Entry 7QNE (electron microscopy, 2.70 A resolution); this record covers chains C and D of the 6 polymer chains in the assembly.

Chain C:
Name: GABA(A) receptor subunit gamma-2
From: Homo sapiens
UniProtKB: A0A286YFI6 (A0A286YFI6_HUMAN); aligned to UniProt positions 1-475 over residues -38 to 436 (the alignment contains insertions or deletions, so no single offset holds)
Sequence (495 residues; numbered -38 to 456; the number before each row is that of its first residue; numbers below 1 keep their minus sign (Met-38 is residue -38)):
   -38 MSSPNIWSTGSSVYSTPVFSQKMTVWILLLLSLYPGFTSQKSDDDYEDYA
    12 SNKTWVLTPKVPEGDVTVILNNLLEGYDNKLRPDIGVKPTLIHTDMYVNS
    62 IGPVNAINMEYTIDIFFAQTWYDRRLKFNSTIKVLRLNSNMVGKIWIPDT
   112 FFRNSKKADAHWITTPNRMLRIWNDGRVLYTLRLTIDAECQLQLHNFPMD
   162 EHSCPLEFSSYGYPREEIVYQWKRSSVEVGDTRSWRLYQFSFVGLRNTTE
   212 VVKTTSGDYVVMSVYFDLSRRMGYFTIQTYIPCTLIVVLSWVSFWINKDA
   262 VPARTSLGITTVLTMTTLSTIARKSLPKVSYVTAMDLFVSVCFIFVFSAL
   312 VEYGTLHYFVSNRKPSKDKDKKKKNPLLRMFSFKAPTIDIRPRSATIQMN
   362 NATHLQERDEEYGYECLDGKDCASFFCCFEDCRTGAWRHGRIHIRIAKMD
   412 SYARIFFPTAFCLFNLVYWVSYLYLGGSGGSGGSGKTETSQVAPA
Not modelled in the structure: -38 to 25, 325-405, 436-456
Differences from the reference sequence: conflict Leu338 (Ser400 in A0A286YFI6), Leu339 (Pro401 in A0A286YFI6), Arg340 (Ser402 in A0A286YFI6), Met341 (Leu403 in A0A286YFI6), Phe342 (Pro404 in A0A286YFI6), Phe344 (Ser406 in A0A286YFI6), Lys345 (Gln407 in A0A286YFI6); expression tag (437-456)
Disulfides: Cys151-Cys165
Covalently attached groups: N-acetylglucosamine (NAG) linked to Asn208
Ligand contacts: EIE (ethyl 8-[(azanylidene-$l4-azanylidene)amino]-5-methyl-6-oxidanylidene-4H-imidazo[1,5-a][1,4]benzodiazepine-3-carboxylate): Asp56, Met57, Tyr58, Phe77, Ala79, Met130, Thr142

Chain D:
Name: GABA(A) receptor subunit alpha-1
From: Homo sapiens
UniProtKB: A0A1B0GV38 (A0A1B0GV38_HUMAN); residues -26 to 429 here correspond to UniProt positions 16-471 (UniProt number = residue number + 42)
Sequence (456 residues; row label = number of the first residue in the row; numbers below 1 keep their minus sign (Met-26 is residue -26)):
   -26 MRKSPGLSDCLWAWILLLSTLTGRSYGQPSLQDELKDNTTVFTRILDRLL
    24 DGYDNRLRPGLGERVTEVKTDIFVTSFGPVSDHDMEYTIDVFFRQSWKDE
    74 RLKFKGPMTVLRLNNLMASKIWTPDTFFHNGKKSVAHNMTMPNKLLRITE
   124 DGTLLYTMRLTVRAECPMHLEDFPMDAHACPLKFGSYAYTRAEVVYEWTR
   174 EPARSVVVAEDGSRLNQYDLLGQTVDSGIVQSSTGEYVVMTTHFHLKRKI
   224 GYFVIQTYLPCIMTVILSQVSFWLNRESVPARTVFGVTTVLTMTTLSISA
   274 RNSLPKVAYATAMDWFIAVCYAFVFSALIEFATVNYFTKRGYAWDGKSVV
   324 PEKPKKVKDPLIKKNNTYAPTATSYTPNLARGDPGLATIAKSATIEPKEV
   374 KPETKPPEPKKTFNSVSKIDRLSRIAFPLLFGIFNLVYWATYLNREPQLK
   424 APTPHQ
Not modelled in the structure: -26 to 12, 321-383, 419-429
Disulfides: Cys139-Cys153
Covalently attached groups: N-acetylglucosamine (NAG) linked to Asn111
Ligand contacts:
  - EIE (ethyl 8-[(azanylidene-$l4-azanylidene)amino]-5-methyl-6-oxidanylidene-4H-imidazo[1,5-a][1,4]benzodiazepine-3-carboxylate): Phe100, His102, Gly158, Ser159, Tyr160, Ser205, Ser206, Thr207, Tyr210, Val211, Val212
  - PIO ([(2R)-2-octanoyloxy-3-[oxidanyl-[(1R,2R,3S,4R,5R,6S)-2,3,6-tris(oxidanyl)-4,5-diphosphonooxy-cyclohexyl]oxy-phosphoryl]oxy-propyl] octanoate): Arg249, Glu303, Thr306, Phe310, Lys312, Arg313, Phe386, Asn387, Ser388, Val389, Ser390, Lys391, Ile392, Leu395, Ser396

Chain C / chain D interface:
Contacting residue pairs (100; chain C residue first):
  Val27(C) - Leu30(D)  hydrophobic
  Val27(C) - Leu34(D)  hydrophobic
  Thr28(C) - Asp27(D)  hydrogen bond
  Thr28(C) - Leu30(D)
  Leu31(C) - Arg29(D)
  Leu31(C) - Leu30(D)  hydrophobic
  Asn32(C) - Arg29(D)  hydrogen bond
  Asn60(C) - His102(D)
  Ser61(C) - Glu138(D)  hydrogen bond
  Phe77(C) - Phe100(D)  hydrophobic
  Phe77(C) - His102(D)
  Phe77(C) - Tyr160(D)  hydrophobic
  Arg97(C) - Tyr162(D)
  Arg97(C) - Glu166(D)
  Leu98(C) - Ala161(D)
  Asn99(C) - Tyr162(D)
  Asn101(C) - Asn28(D)
  Met102(C) - Arg29(D)
  His122(C) - Lys105(D)
  Ile124(C) - Thr99(D)
  Ile124(C) - Phe100(D)
  Ile124(C) - Ser107(D)
  Ile124(C) - Ala109(D)
  Thr125(C) - Thr99(D)  hydrogen bond (backbone-backbone)
  Thr125(C) - Met131(D)
  Thr125(C) - Leu133(D)
  Thr126(C) - Pro97(D)
  Thr126(C) - Asp98(D)
  Asn128(C) - Phe100(D)
  Asn128(C) - Tyr160(D)
  Arg129(C) - Tyr160(D)
  Met130(C) - Tyr160(D)
  Met130(C) - Thr207(D)
  Met130(C) - Tyr210(D)
  Arg132(C) - Ala161(D)  hydrogen bond (side chain-backbone)
  Arg132(C) - Thr163(D)
  Arg132(C) - Thr207(D)  hydrogen bond (side chain-backbone)
  Arg132(C) - Tyr210(D)  hydrogen bond
  Thr142(C) - Tyr160(D)
  Leu143(C) - Tyr160(D)
  Arg144(C) - Phe100(D)
  Arg144(C) - Phe101(D)  hydrogen bond (side chain-backbone)
  Arg144(C) - His102(D)  hydrogen bond (side chain-backbone)
  Arg144(C) - Asn103(D)
  Arg144(C) - Gly104(D)  hydrogen bond (side chain-backbone)
  Arg144(C) - Tyr160(D)  hydrogen bond (backbone-side chain)
  Arg194(C) - His142(D)
  Ser195(C) - Pro140(D)
  Arg197(C) - Asp57(D)  hydrogen bond (side chain-backbone)
  Arg197(C) - Met58(D)
  Arg197(C) - Lys105(D)
  Tyr199(C) - His56(D)  hydrogen bond (side chain-backbone)
  Tyr199(C) - Asp57(D)
  Tyr199(C) - Met58(D)  hydrophobic
  Tyr199(C) - Lys279(D)
  Tyr199(C) - Val280(D)
  Tyr199(C) - Ala281(D)  hydrogen bond (backbone-backbone)
  Gln200(C) - Lys279(D)  hydrogen bond (side chain-backbone)
  Gln200(C) - Ala281(D)
  Arg232(C) - Ala281(D)
  Gly234(C) - Ala281(D)  hydrogen bond (backbone-backbone)
  Tyr235(C) - Arg274(D)
  Tyr235(C) - Lys279(D)  hydrogen bond
  Tyr235(C) - Val280(D)
  Tyr235(C) - Ala281(D)  hydrogen bond (backbone-backbone)
  Ile238(C) - Ala283(D)  hydrophobic
  Ile238(C) - Asp287(D)
  Ile238(C) - Trp288(D)
  Ile238(C) - Ala291(D)  hydrophobic
  Gln239(C) - Ser270(D)
  Gln239(C) - Arg274(D)
  Pro243(C) - Tyr294(D)
  Leu246(C) - Tyr294(D)  hydrophobic
  Leu246(C) - Phe298(D)
  Ile247(C) - Tyr294(D)
  Val249(C) - Phe298(D)  hydrophobic
  Leu250(C) - Val263(D)  hydrophobic
  Leu250(C) - Phe298(D)  hydrophobic
  Leu250(C) - Leu301(D)  hydrophobic
  Leu250(C) - Ile302(D)  hydrophobic
  Val253(C) - Ile302(D)  hydrophobic
  Val253(C) - Ala305(D)  hydrophobic
  Trp256(C) - Tyr309(D)
  Ile257(C) - Asn308(D)
  Ala264(C) - Val252(D)  hydrophobic
  Ala264(C) - Thr256(D)
  Ser267(C) - Val257(D)
  Leu268(C) - Thr256(D)
  Leu268(C) - Val260(D)  hydrophobic
  Thr271(C) - Val260(D)
  Leu274(C) - Leu264(D)  hydrophobic
  Thr275(C) - Leu264(D)
  Thr275(C) - Thr267(D)
  Thr278(C) - Thr267(D)
  Thr278(C) - Ile271(D)
  Leu279(C) - Thr267(D)
  Ile282(C) - Ile271(D)  hydrophobic
  Lys285(C) - Asn275(D)  hydrogen bond
  Lys285(C) - Lys279(D)
  Ser286(C) - Lys279(D)
Other interface residues (no listed pair), chain C (59 interface residues in all): Leu35, Trp196, Met233, Asn258, Ala261, Pro263, Arg415
Other interface residues (no listed pair), chain D (62 interface residues in all): Phe66, Trp95, Thr96, Val108, Pro253, Tyr282

Summary:
Chain C and chain D form an interface of 59 and 62 residues respectively; the contacts include 19 hydrogen
bonds. Polar pairs include Thr28(C)-Asp27(D), Asn32(C)-Arg29(D) and Ser61(C)-Glu138(D). Compound EIE is bound
between chain C and chain D. Chain D binds compound PIO.
Here chain C is GABA(A) receptor subunit gamma-2 and chain D is GABA(A) receptor subunit alpha-1, both from
Homo sapiens. Entry 7QNE (Cryo-EM structure of human full-length synaptic alpha1beta3gamma2 GABA(A)R in
complex with Ro15-4513 and megabody Mb38) was determined by electron microscopy, deposited together with 7QN5,
7QN6, 7QN7, 7QN8, 7QN9, 7QNA and 3 further entries.
